Entry 6KW3 (electron microscopy, 7.13 A resolution (low resolution: residue-level contacts below are approximate; hydrogen-bond / salt-bridge calls are withheld)); this record covers chains U and P of the 28 polymer chains in the assembly.

[Chain U]
Molecule: DNA 167
Sequence (167 nucleotides; row label = number of the first residue in the row):
     1 GATGAGAATCCCGGTGCCGAGGCCGCTCAATTGGTCGTAGACAGCTCTAG
    51 CACCGCTTAAACGCACGTACGCGCTGTCCCCCGCGTTTTAACCGCCAAGG
   101 GGATTACTCCCTAGTCTCCAGGCACGTGTCAGATATATACATCCTGAAGC
   151 TTGTCGAGAAGTACTAG
Not modelled in the structure: 1, 148-167

[Chain P]
Protein: Histone H4
Source organism: Xenopus laevis
Reference sequence: A0A1L8G0X3 (A0A1L8G0X3_XENLA); residues 0-125 here correspond to UniProt positions 1-126 (UniProt number = residue number + 1)
Chain sequence (126 residues; numbered 0 to 125; the number before each row is that of its first residue; numbering starts at 0):
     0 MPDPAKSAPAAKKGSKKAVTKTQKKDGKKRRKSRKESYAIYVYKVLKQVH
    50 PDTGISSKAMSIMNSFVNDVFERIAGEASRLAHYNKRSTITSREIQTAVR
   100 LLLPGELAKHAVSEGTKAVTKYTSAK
Not modelled in the structure: 0-31, 125

[Chain U / chain P interface]
Residue-residue contacts (11; chain U residue first):
  DA20(U) - Ser55(P)
  DA20(U) - Ser56(P)
  DG21(U) - Tyr42(P)
  DG21(U) - Gly53(P)
  DG22(U) - Tyr42(P)
  DA39(U) - Ser87(P)
  DA39(U) - Thr88(P)
  DG40(U) - Arg86(P)
  DG40(U) - Ser87(P)
  DG40(U) - Thr88(P)
  DT104(U) - Ser32(P)
Also at the interface, not in a pair above, chain U (7 interface residues in all): DC28
Also at the interface, not in a pair above, chain P (11 interface residues in all): Arg33, Ile54, Lys85

[Overview]
The interface between chain U and chain P involves 7 residues on one side and 11 on the other.
Chain U is DNA 167 and chain P is Histone H4 (Xenopus laevis); the structure, The ClassA RSC-Nucleosome
Complex, was determined by electron microscopy together with 6K15 and 6KW4 from the same study.
